PDB entry 4U7Y | X-ray diffraction, 2.50 A resolution | chains A and B

Chain A:
Molecule: Vacuolar protein sorting-associated protein 4B
From: Homo sapiens
Notes: EC 3.6.4.6; fragment: MIT domain
Reference sequence: O75351 (VPS4B_HUMAN); numbering as in UniProt (aligned over 1-89)
Sequence (90 residues; each row starts with the number of its first residue; numbering starts at 0):
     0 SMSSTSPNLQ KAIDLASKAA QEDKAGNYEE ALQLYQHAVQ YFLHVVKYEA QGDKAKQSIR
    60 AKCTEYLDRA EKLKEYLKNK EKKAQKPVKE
Disordered / not traced: 0, 84-89
Differences from the reference sequence: expression tag (0)

Chain B:
Molecule: IST1 homolog
From: Homo sapiens
Reference sequence: P53990 (IST1_HUMAN); residues 312-335 here correspond to UniProt positions 341-364 (UniProt number = residue number + 29)
Sequence (25 residues; numbered 312 to 336; the number before each row is that of its first residue):
   312 STSASEDIDF DDLSRRFEEL KKKTW
Disordered / not traced: 312-319, 333-336
Differences from the reference sequence: expression tag (336)
Curated features (UniProtKB/Swiss-Prot):
  - region: I319 to T335 (Interaction with VPS4A, VTA1, MITD1 STAMBP and USP8)
  - motif: D322 to K332 (MIT-interacting motif)

Interface between chain A and chain B:
Residue-residue contacts - 21 pairs, chain A then chain B:
  Q35(A) - F328(B)
  Q35(A) - L331(B)
  Q35(A) - K332(B)
  V38(A) - F328(B)  hydrophobic
  Q39(A) - F328(B)
  L42(A) - S325(B)
  L42(A) - F328(B)  hydrophobic
  V45(A) - F321(B)  hydrophobic
  K46(A) - S325(B)  hydrogen bond
  K55(A) - F321(B)
  R59(A) - D320(B)
  R59(A) - F321(B)
  R59(A) - L324(B)
  T63(A) - L324(B)
  L66(A) - L324(B)
  L66(A) - R327(B)
  L66(A) - F328(B)  hydrophobic
  D67(A) - R327(B)  salt bridge
  A69(A) - L331(B)  hydrophobic
  E70(A) - R327(B)  salt bridge
  E70(A) - L331(B)
Other interface residues (no listed pair), chain A (14 interface residues in all): C62
The authors on this interface:
  - specific contacts: V45(A)-F321(B), R59(A)-F321(B), R327(B)-D67(A) (salt bridge), R327(B)-E70(A) (salt bridge)
  - interface residues, chain A: Q35(A), V38(A), Q39(A), L42(A), T63(A), L66(A), A69(A)
  - interface residues, chain B: L324(B), F328(B), L331(B)
  - hot spots on chain B (mutagenesis) - F321A, L324A, F328E, L331A: decreased binding to Vacuolar protein sorting-associated protein 4B (chain A)

In short:
The interface between chain A and chain B involves 14 residues on one side and 8 on the other; the contacts
include 1 hydrogen bond and 2 salt bridges. Polar contacts include D67(A)-R327(B), E70(A)-R327(B) and
K46(A)-S325(B). The paper describes contacts between V45(A) and F321(B) and R59(A) and F321(B); salt bridges
between R327(B) and D67(A) and R327(B) and E70(A). From the paper: F321A, L324A and F328E of chain B, among
others, reduce binding to Vacuolar protein sorting-associated protein 4B (chain A); interface residues Q35(A),
V38(A) and L324(B) among others.
Chain A is Vacuolar protein sorting-associated protein 4B and chain B is IST1 homolog, both from Homo sapiens;
the structure, Structure of the complex of VPS4B MIT and IST1 MIM, was determined by X-ray diffraction,
deposited together with 4U7E and 4U7I.
